6GWA - chain A; structure by X-ray diffraction, 2.10 A resolution.

# Chain A
Name: Concanavalin B
From: Canavalia ensiformis
Reference sequence: P49347 (CONB_CANEN); residues 1-299 here correspond to UniProt positions 26-324 (UniProt number = residue number + 25)
Amino-acid sequence (299 residues; each row starts with the number of its first residue):
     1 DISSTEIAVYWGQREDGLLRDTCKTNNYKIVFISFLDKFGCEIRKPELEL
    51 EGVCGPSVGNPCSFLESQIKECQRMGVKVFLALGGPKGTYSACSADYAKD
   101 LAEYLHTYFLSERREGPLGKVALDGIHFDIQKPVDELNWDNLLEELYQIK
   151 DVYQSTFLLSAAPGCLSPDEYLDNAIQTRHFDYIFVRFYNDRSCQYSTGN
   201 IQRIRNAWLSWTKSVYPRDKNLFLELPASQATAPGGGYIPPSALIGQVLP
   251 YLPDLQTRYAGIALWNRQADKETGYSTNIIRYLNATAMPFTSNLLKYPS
Disordered / not traced: 284-299
Disulfides: C23-C72, C41-C93, C54-C62, C165-C194
Curated features (UniProtKB/Swiss-Prot):
  - glycosylation: N284 (N-linked (GlcNAc...) asparagine)

# In short
Chain A is Concanavalin B (Canavalia ensiformis); the structure, Concanavalin B structure, was determined by
X-ray diffraction (same publication as 6GW9, 6H0K and 6H0L).
